4DLI - chain A; structure by X-ray diffraction, 1.91 A resolution.

# Chain A
Molecule: Mitogen-activated protein kinase 14
Source organism: Homo sapiens
Notes: EC 2.7.11.24
UniProt: Q16539 (MK14_HUMAN); residue numbers follow UniProt; this construct covers 2-360
Chain sequence (360 residues; row label = number of the first residue in the row):
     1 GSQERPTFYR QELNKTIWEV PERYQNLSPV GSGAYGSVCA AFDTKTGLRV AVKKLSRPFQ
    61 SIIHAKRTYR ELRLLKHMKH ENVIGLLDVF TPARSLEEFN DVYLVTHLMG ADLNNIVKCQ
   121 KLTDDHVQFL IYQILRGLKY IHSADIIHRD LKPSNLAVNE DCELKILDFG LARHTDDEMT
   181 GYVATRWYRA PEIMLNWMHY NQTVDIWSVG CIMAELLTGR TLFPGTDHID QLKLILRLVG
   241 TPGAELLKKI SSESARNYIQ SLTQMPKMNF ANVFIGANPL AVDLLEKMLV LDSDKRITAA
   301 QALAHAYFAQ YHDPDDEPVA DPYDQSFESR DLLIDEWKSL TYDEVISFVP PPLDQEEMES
Not modelled in the structure: 1-4, 33-34, 118-119, 171-182, 355-360
Construct notes: expression tag (1)
UniProt features mapped onto this chain:
  - motif: T180 to Y182 (TXY)
  - active site: D168 (Proton acceptor)
  - binding site (ATP): V30 to V38, K53
  - modified residue: S2 (N-acetylserine), T16 (Phosphothreonine), K53 (N6-acetyllysine), K152 (N6-acetyllysine), T180 (Phosphothreonine), Y182 (Phosphotyrosine), T263 (Phosphothreonine), Y323 (Phosphotyrosine)
  - natural variant: A51 (A51V: In a gastric adenocarcinoma sample), P322 (P322R: In a lung adenocarcinoma sample)
  - mutagenesis: A34 (A34V: Lowered kinase activity), K53 (K53R: Loss of kinase activity), K54 (K54R: Impairs MAP2K6/MKK6-dependent autophosphorylation), Y69 (Y69H: Lowered kinase activity), D168 (D168A: Loss of kinase activity), T175 (T175A: No effect on either the kinase activity or tyrosine phosphorylation), D176 (D176A: Emulation of the active state. Increase in activity; when associated with S-327 or L-327), D177 (D177A: Loss of kinase activity), T180 (T180E: Loss of kinase activity), Y182 (Y182F: Loss of kinase activity), A320 (A320T: Lowered kinase activity), F327 (F327L: Emulation of the active state. Increase in activity; when associated with A-176; F327S: Emulation of the active state. Increase in activity; when associated with A-176), 1 further mutagenesis entry in UniProt
Small-molecule neighbours:
  - IRG (N~4~-cyclopropyl-2-phenylquinazoline-4,7-diamine), molecule 1: P191, E192, L195, W197, L246, K249, I250, S251, S252, A255, L291, D292, S293, D294
  - IRG, molecule 2: M194, L195, N196, H228, I229, L232, S252, S254, A255, Y258
From the paper describing this entry:
  - binding site for IRG: E192, L195, W197, L232, K249, I250, L291, D292, D294
  - contacts within the chain: W197-S251 (water-mediated contact)
  - conformationally variable residues (side-chain flip): W197

# In short
Ligands of chain A: compound IRG. Curated annotation (UniProt) lists active-site residue D168, 10 ATP-binding
residues and 13 mutagenesis sites. From the paper: a binding site for IRG at E192, L195 and W197 among others;
conformational variability at W197.
Chain A is Mitogen-activated protein kinase 14 (Homo sapiens); the structure, Human p38 MAP kinase in complex
with RL87, was determined by X-ray diffraction (same publication as 4DLJ).
